PDB entry 5LQW | electron microscopy, 5.80 A resolution (low resolution: residue-level contacts below are approximate; hydrogen-bond / salt-bridge calls are withheld) | chains A and Q of the 31 polymer chains in the assembly

== Chain A ==
Name: Pre-mRNA-splicing factor 8
Source organism: Saccharomyces cerevisiae
Reference sequence: P33334 (PRP8_YEAST); residues 1-2413 here = UniProt positions 1-2413
Chain sequence (2413 residues; each row starts with the number of its first residue):
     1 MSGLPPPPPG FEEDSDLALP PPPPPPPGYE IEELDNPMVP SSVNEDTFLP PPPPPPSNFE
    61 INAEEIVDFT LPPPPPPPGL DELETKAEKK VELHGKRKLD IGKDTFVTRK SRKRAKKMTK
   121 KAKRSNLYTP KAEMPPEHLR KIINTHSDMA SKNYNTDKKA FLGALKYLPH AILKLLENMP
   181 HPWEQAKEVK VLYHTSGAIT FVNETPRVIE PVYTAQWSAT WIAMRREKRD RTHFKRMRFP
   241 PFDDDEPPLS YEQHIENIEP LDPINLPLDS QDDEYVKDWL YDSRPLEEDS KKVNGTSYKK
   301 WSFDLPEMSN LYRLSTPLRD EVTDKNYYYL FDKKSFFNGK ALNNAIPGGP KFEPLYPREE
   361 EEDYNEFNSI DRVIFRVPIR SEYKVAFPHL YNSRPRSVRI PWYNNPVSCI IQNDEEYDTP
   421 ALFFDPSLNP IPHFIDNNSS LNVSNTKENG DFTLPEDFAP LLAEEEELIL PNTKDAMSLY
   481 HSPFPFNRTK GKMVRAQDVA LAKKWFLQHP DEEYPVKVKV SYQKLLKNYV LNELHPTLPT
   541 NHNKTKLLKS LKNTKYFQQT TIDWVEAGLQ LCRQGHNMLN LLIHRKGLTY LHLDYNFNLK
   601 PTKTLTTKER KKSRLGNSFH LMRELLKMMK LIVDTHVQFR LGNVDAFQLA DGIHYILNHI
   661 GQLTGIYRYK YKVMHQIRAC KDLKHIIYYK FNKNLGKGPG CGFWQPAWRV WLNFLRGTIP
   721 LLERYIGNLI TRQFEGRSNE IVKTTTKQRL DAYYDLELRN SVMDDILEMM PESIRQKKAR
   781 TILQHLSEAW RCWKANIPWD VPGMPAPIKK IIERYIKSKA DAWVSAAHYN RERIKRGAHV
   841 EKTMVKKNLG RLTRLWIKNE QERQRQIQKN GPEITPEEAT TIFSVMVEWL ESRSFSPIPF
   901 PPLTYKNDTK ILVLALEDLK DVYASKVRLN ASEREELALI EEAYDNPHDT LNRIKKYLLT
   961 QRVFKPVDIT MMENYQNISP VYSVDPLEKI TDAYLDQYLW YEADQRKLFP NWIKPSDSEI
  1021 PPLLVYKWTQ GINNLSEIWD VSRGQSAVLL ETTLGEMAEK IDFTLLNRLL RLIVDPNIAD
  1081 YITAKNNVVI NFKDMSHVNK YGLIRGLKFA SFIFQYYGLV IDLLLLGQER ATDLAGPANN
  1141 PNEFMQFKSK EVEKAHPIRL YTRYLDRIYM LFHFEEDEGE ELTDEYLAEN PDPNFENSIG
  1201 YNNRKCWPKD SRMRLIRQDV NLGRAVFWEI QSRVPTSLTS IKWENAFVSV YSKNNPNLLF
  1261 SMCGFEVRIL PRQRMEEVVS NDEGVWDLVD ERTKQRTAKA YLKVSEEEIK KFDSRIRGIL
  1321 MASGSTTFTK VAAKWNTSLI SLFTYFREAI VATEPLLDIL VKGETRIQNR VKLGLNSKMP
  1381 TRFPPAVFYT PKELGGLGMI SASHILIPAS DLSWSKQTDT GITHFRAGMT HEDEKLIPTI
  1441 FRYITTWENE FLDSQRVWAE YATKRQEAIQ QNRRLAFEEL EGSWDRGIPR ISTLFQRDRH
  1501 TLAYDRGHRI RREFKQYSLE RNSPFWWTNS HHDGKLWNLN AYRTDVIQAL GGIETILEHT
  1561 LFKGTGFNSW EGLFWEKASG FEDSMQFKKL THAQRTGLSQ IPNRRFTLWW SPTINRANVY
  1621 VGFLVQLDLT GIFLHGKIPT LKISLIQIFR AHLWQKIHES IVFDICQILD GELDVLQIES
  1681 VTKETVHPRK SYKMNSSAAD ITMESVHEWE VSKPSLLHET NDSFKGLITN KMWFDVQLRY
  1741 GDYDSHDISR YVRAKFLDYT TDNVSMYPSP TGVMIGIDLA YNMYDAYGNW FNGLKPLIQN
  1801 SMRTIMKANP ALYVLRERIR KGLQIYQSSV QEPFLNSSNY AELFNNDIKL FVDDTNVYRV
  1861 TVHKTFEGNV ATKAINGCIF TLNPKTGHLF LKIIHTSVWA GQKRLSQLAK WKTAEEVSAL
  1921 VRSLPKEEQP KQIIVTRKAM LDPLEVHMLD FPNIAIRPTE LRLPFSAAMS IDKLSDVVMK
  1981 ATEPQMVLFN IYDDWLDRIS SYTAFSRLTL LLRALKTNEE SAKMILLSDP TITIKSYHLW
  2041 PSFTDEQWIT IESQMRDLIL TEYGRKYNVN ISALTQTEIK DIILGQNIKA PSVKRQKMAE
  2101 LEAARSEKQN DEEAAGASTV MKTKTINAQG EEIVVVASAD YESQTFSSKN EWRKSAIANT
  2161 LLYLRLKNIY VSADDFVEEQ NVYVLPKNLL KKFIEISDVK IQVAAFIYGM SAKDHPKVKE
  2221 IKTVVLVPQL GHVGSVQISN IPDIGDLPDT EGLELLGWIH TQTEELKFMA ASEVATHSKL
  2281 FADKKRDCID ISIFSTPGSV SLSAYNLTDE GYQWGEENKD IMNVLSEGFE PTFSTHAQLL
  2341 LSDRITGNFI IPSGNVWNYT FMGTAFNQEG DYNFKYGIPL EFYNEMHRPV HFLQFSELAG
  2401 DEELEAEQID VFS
Unresolved in the structure: 1-130, 429-463, 1410-1433, 1706-1708, 1724-1726, 1829-1832, 2079-2147, 2399-2413
Construct notes: conflict Asn153 (Met in P33334)
Swiss-Prot annotation at these positions:
  - region: Met1585 to Leu1598 (Important for branch point selection)

== Chain Q ==
Name: U2 snRNP component HSH155
Source organism: Saccharomyces cerevisiae
Reference sequence: P49955 (SF3B1_YEAST); numbering as in UniProt; present here: 1-364, 367-971
Chain sequence (971 residues; each row starts with the number of its first residue; note: 1 number in that range is skipped by the numbering (no residue carries it; nothing is unmodelled there)):
     1 MSHPIQFVNA NNSDKSHQLG GQYSIPQDLR ENLQKEAARI GENEKDVLQE KMETRTVQNR
    61 EDSYHKRRFD MKFEPDSDTQ TVTSSENTQD AVVPRKRKSR WDVKGYEPPD ESSTAVKENS
   121 DSALVNVEGI HDLMFFKPSD HKYFADVISK KPIDELNKDE KKERTLSMLL LKIKNGNTAS
   181 RRTSMRILTD KAVTFGPEMI FNRLLPILLD RSLEDQERHL MIKTIDRVLY QLGDLTKPYV
   241 HKILVVAAPL LIDEDPMVRS TGQEIITNLS TVAGLKTILT VMRPDIENED EYVRNVTSRA
   301 AAVVAKALGV NQLLPFINAA CHSRKSWKAR HTGIKIVQQI GILLGIGVLN HLTGLMSCIK
   361 DCLM
  364A D
   365 D
   367 HVPVRIVTAH TLSTLAENSY PYGIEVFNVV LEPLWKGIRS HRGKVLSSFL KAVGSMIPLM
   427 DPEYAGYYTT EAMRIIRREF DSPDDEMKKT ILLVLQKCSA VESITPKFLR EEIAPEFFQK
   487 FWVRRVALDR PLNKVVTYTT VTLAKKLGCS YTIDKLLTPL RDEAEPFRTM AVHAVTRTVN
   547 LLGTADLDER LETRLIDALL IAFQEQTNSD SIIFKGFGAV TVSLDIRMKP FLAPIVSTIL
   607 NHLKHKTPLV RQHAADLCAI LIPVIKNCHE FEMLNKLNII LYESLGEVYP EVLGSIINAM
   667 YCITSVMDLD KLQPPINQIL PTLTPILRNK HRKVEVNTIK FVGLIGKLAP TYAPPKEWMR
   727 ICFELLELLK STNKEIRRSA NATFGFIAEA IGPHDVLVAL LNNLKVQERQ LRVCTAVAIG
   787 IVAKVCGPYN VLPVIMNEYT TPETNVQNGV LKAMSFMFEY IGNMSKDYIY FITPLLEDAL
   847 TDRDLVHRQT ASNVITHLAL NCSGTGHEDA FIHLMNLLIP NIFETSPHAI MRILEGLEAL
   907 SQALGPGLFM NYIWAGLFHP AKNVRKAFWR VYNNMYVMYQ DAMVPFYPVT PDNNEEYIEE
   967 LDLVL
Unresolved in the structure: 1-125, 151-160, 175-177, 364A, 408-410, 449-450, 515, 677-680, 715-720, 755-758, 770-777, 848-849, 961-971

== How chain A and chain Q interact ==
Pairs across the interface (7; chain A residue first):
  Gln1827(A) - Lys610(Q)
  Gln1827(A) - His611(Q)
  Gln1827(A) - Thr613(Q)
  Ser1828(A) - His611(Q)
  Ser1828(A) - Lys612(Q)
  Ser1828(A) - Thr613(Q)
  Ser1828(A) - Pro614(Q)
Other interface residues (no listed pair), chain A (4 interface residues in all): Leu1573, Tyr1826

== In short ==
The interface between chain A and chain Q involves 4 residues on one side and 5 on the other.
Here chain A is Pre-mRNA-splicing factor 8 and chain Q is U2 snRNP component HSH155, both from Saccharomyces
cerevisiae. Entry 5LQW (yeast activated spliceosome) was determined by electron microscopy.
